Entry 8WH9 (electron microscopy, 3.31 A resolution); this record covers chains A and J of the 11 polymer chains in the assembly.

# Chain A
Molecule: Histone H3.1
From: Arabidopsis thaliana
UniProtKB: P59226 (H31_ARATH); residues 0-135 here correspond to UniProt positions 1-136 (UniProt number = residue number + 1)
Amino-acid sequence (136 residues; numbered 0 to 135; the number before each row is that of its first residue; numbering starts at 0):
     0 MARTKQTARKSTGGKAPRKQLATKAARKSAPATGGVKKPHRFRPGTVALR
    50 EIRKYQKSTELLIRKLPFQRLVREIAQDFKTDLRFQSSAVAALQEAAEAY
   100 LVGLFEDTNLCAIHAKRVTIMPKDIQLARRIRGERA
Disordered / not traced: 0-40, 134-135
Curated features (UniProtKB/Swiss-Prot):
  - site: Lys14 (Not N6-methylated), Lys27 (Not N6-acetylated), Ala31 (Recognition by ATXR5 and ATXR6), Lys36 (Not N6-acetylated)
  - modified residue: Lys4 (N6,N6,N6-trimethyllysine), Lys9 (N6,N6,N6-trimethyllysine), Ser10 (Phosphoserine), Thr11 (Phosphothreonine), Lys14 (N6-acetyllysine), Lys18 (N6-acetyllysine), Lys23 (N6-acetyllysine), Lys27 (N6,N6,N6-trimethyllysine), Ser28 (Phosphoserine), Lys36 (N6,N6,N6-trimethyllysine)

# Chain J
Molecule: antisense strand (147-nt DNA)
Sequence (147 nucleotides; numbered 1 to 147; the number before each row is that of its first residue):
     1 ATCGGATGTATATATCTGACACGTGCCTGGAGACTAGGGAGTAATCCCCT
    51 TGGGCGGTTAAACGCGGGGGACAGCGCGTACGTGCGTTTAAGCGGTGCTA
   101 GAGCTGTCTACGACCAATTGAGCGGCCTCGGCACCGGGATTCTCGAT
Disordered / not traced: 1, 144-147

# Interface between chain A and chain J
Pairs across the interface (12):
  Arg63(A) with DA61(J), salt bridge to the phosphate
  Arg72(A) with DT51(J), salt bridge to the phosphate
  Arg83(A) with DT50(J), phosphate contact; DT51(J), phosphate contact
  Phe84(A) with DT50(J), sugar contact; DT51(J), phosphate contact
  Gln85(A) with DT50(J), phosphate contact
  Arg116(A) with DA71(J), phosphate contact
  Val117(A) with DA71(J), hydrogen bond to the phosphate
  Thr118(A) with DG70(J), phosphate contact; DA71(J), hydrogen bond to the phosphate
  Met120(A) with DC72(J), phosphate contact
Other interface residues (no listed pair), chain A (14 interface residues in all): Phe41, Arg42, Pro43, Leu82, Ser86
Other interface residues (no listed pair), chain J (9 interface residues in all): DA60, DG69, DT143

# In short
14 residues of chain A face 9 of chain J across their interface; the contacts include 2 hydrogen bonds and 2
salt bridges. Polar contacts include Val117(A)-DA71(J), Thr118(A)-DA71(J) and Arg63(A)-DA61(J).
Here chain A is Histone H3.1 (Arabidopsis thaliana) and chain J is antisense strand (147-nt DNA). Entry 8WH9
(Structure of DDM1-nucleosome complex in ADP-BeFx state) was determined by electron microscopy, deposited
together with 8WH5, 8WH8, 8WHA and 8WHB.
